PDB entry 9MH1 | electron microscopy, 2.10 A resolution | chains B and I of the 18 polymer chains in the assembly

[Chain B]
Molecule: Photosystem I P700 chlorophyll a apoprotein A2
Source organism: Dunaliella tertiolecta
Notes: EC 1.97.1.12
Amino-acid sequence (735 residues; numbered 1 to 735; the number before each row is that of its first residue):
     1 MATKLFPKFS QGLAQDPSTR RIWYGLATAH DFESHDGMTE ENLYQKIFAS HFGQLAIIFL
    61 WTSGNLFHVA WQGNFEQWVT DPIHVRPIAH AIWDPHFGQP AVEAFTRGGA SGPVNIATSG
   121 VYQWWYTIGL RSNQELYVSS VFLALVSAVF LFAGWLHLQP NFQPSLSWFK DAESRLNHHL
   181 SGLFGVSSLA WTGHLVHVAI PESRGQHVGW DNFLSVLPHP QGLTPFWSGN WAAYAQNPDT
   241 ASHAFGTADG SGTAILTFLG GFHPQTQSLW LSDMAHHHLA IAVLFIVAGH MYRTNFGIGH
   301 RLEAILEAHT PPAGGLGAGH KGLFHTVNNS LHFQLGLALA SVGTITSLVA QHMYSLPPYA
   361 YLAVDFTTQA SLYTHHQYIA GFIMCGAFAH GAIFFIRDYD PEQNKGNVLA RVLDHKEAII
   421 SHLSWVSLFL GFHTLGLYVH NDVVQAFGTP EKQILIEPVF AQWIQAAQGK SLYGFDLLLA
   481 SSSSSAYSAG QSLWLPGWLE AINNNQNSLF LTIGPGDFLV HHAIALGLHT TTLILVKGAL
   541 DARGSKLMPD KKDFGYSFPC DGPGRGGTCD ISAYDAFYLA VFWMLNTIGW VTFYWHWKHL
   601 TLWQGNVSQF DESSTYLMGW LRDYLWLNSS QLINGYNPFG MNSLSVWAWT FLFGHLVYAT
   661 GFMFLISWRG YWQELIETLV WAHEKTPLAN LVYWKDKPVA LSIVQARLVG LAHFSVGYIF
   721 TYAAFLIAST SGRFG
Not modelled in the structure: 1
Bound ions: chlorophyll a Mg (26 sites), coordinated by His30, Gln54, His68, His90, Asp94, His96, His157, His178, His179, His277, His278, His300, His309, His320, His352, His390 and 10 more; 4Fe-4S cluster Fe: Cys560, Cys569 (shared with 2 residues of chain A)
Ligand contacts:
  - beta-carotene (BCR), molecule 1: Phe6, Ile22, Leu26, Val692
  - beta-carotene (BCR), molecule 2: Ala49, Gly53, Ile57, Leu60, Phe67, Ser140, Val141, Ala144, Ser147, Ala148, Leu151, Gly154, Trp155, Leu158
  - beta-carotene (BCR), molecule 3: Leu55, Ile58, Phe59, Trp61, Phe150, Gly182, Leu183, Val186, Ser187
  - beta-carotene (BCR), molecule 4: Phe59, Leu66, Trp124, Trp125, Ile128, Leu130, Ser139, Phe142, Leu143, Trp191, Phe213
  - beta-carotene (BCR), molecule 5: Leu189, Leu223, Phe226, Leu279, Val283, Ile286, Val287, His290, Ile298
  - beta-carotene (BCR), molecule 6: Phe333, Gly336, Leu337, Ala340, Thr344, Met384, Ala387, Phe388, Gly391, Phe394, Phe395, Leu409, Ala539
  - beta-carotene (BCR), molecule 7: Phe388, Leu409, Val412, Val536, Leu540
  - beta-carotene (BCR), molecule 8: Phe429, His433, Leu437, Ile454, Ile456, Phe518, His522
  - beta-carotene (BCR), molecule 9: Leu435, Gly436, Val439
  - beta-carotene (BCR), molecule 10: Val646, Trp649, Thr650, Phe653, Leu675, Ile676, Leu679, Phe720
  - beta-carotene (BCR), molecule 11: Pro687, Leu688, Ala689
  - chlorophyll b (CHL): Trp210, Phe213, Leu214
  - chlorophyll b / chlorophyll a: Leu478, Ser485, Ala486, Ala489, Gly490, Leu493, Trp494
  - chlorophyll a isomer (CL0): Leu621, Leu625, Trp626
  - chlorophyll a (CLA), molecule 1: Phe6, Lys8, Phe9, Gly25, Leu26, Ala29, His30, Phe32, His35, Lys46, Ser50, Gly53, Gln54, Ile57
  - chlorophyll a (CLA), molecule 2: Thr19, Ile22, Trp23, Ile676, Leu679, Val680, His683, Val692, Tyr693, Trp694, Lys695, Asp696, Pro698, Val699, Leu701
  - chlorophyll a (CLA), molecule 3: Trp23, Phe653, Leu656, Val657, Thr660, Met663, Phe664, Leu701, Val709, Ala712, His713, Val716
  - chlorophyll a (CLA), molecule 4: Leu26, Ala27, Thr28, Ala29, His30, Asp31, His332, Leu335, Leu339, Phe382, Ile383, Gly386, Ala389, His390, Ile393, Arg397, Tyr556, Tyr574, Phe577, Val716, Phe720
  - chlorophyll a (CLA), molecule 5: His30, Phe32, Glu33, Tyr44, Ile47, Ser50, His51, Gln54, Leu55, Ile58, Phe169, Arg175, His179, Leu183, Leu331, His332, Gln334, Leu335, Ala338, Leu339, Val342
  - chlorophyll a (CLA), molecule 6: His30, Gln54, Ile57, Ile58, Trp61, Ile379, Phe382, Ile383
  - chlorophyll a (CLA), molecule 7: Phe48, Phe52, Ile128, Gly129, Leu130, Glu135, Ser139, Phe142, Val149, Phe150, Ala153, Leu156, His157, Phe162, Pro164, Trp168, Ser187, Ala190, Trp191, Gly193, His194, His197, Val198, Val208, Gly209, Trp210, Phe213
  - chlorophyll a (CLA), molecule 8: Phe48, His51, Phe52, Leu55, Trp124, Phe150, Trp168, Phe169, Asp171, Ser174, Arg175, His178, His179, Gly182, Leu183, Phe184, Ile345, Tyr359
  - chlorophyll a (CLA), molecule 9: Ile57, Leu60, Trp61, Ser63, Gly64, Phe67, His68, Trp71, Gln72, His90, Ala91, Trp93
  - chlorophyll a (CLA), molecule 10: Ile57, Trp61, Asn65, His68, Val69, Ala89, His90, Asn115, Ile116, Ala117, Thr118, Ser119, Val121, Val646, Trp647, Phe720
  - chlorophyll a (CLA), molecule 11: Phe59, Trp61, Thr62, Ser119, Gly120, Val121, Trp124, Ser187, Ala190, Val342, Ile345, Thr346, Val349, Met353, Tyr359, Leu372, His375, His376, Ile379, Ile383
  - chlorophyll a (CLA), molecule 12: Trp61, Asn65, Thr118, Ser119, Val121, Ser371, Leu372, Thr374, His375, Tyr378, Ile379, Phe382, Trp647, Ile719, Phe720, Tyr722, Ala723, Leu726, Ile727
  - chlorophyll a (CLA), molecule 13: His90, Ala91, Ile92, Trp93, Asp94, Pro95, His96, Phe97, Phe105, Asn115, Ser645, Val646, Trp649
  - chlorophyll a (CLA), molecule 14: Trp124, Thr127, Ile128, Leu183, Phe184, Ser187, Ser188, Trp191, Met274, His277, His278, Ile281, Phe285, Ile345, Leu348, Val349, His352, Met353, Pro358, Tyr359
  - chlorophyll a (CLA), molecule 15: Trp168, Asp171, Ser174, His178, Thr294, Asn295, Phe296
  - chlorophyll a (CLA), molecule 16: Ala172, Arg175, Leu176, His179, Phe184, Leu302, Leu306, Phe324, Val327, Asn328, Leu337, Ala338, Ser341, Val342, Ile345
  - chlorophyll a (CLA), molecule 17: Leu176, Leu180, Phe184, Leu284, Phe285, Ala288, Met291, Tyr292, Leu302, Ile305, Leu306
  - chlorophyll a (CLA), molecule 18: Asn177, His178, Ser181, Gly182, Val186, Ile286, Gly289, His290, Tyr292, Thr294, Phe296, Ile298, Gly299
  - chlorophyll a (CLA), molecule 19: Leu189, Ala190, Thr192, Gly193, Val196, His197, Phe213, Leu214, Val216, Leu217, Pro218, His219, Gly222, Leu223, Phe226, Trp227, Tyr234, Ile255, Leu256, Leu279
  - chlorophyll a (CLA), molecule 20: Phe226, Trp231, Ala232, Tyr234, Ala235, Leu256, Thr257, Phe258, His276, Leu279, Ala280, Val283, Val287, Leu493
  - chlorophyll a (CLA), molecule 21: Thr257, Phe258, Gly260, Gly261, Leu269, Asp273, Met274, His276, His277, Ala280, Ile281, Leu284, His352, Leu356, Trp494, Trp498
  - chlorophyll a (CLA), molecule 22: Val287, His300, Ala304, Ile305, Ala308, His309
  - chlorophyll a (CLA), molecule 23: Val287, Ala288, His290, Met291, Ile298, Gly299, His300
  - chlorophyll a (CLA), molecule 24: Ile305, Leu306, His309, Leu316, His320, Leu323, Val327, Phe333, Val408, Leu409, Val412
  - chlorophyll a (CLA), molecule 25: Ala308, His309, Thr310, Pro311, Pro312, Gly315, Leu316
  - chlorophyll a (CLA), molecule 26: Gly315, Leu316, Gly317, Val408, Arg411, Val412, Asp414, His415, Ala418, Ile419, His422
  - chlorophyll a (CLA), molecule 27: Leu337, Ala340, Ser341, Thr344, Ile345, Leu348, Gln351, His352, Tyr354, Ser355, Leu356, Leu509, Phe510
  - chlorophyll a (CLA), molecule 28: Thr344, Ser347, Leu348, Gln351, Gln377, Gly381, Met384, Phe388, Leu528, Thr531, Thr532, Leu535, Met584, Ile588
  - chlorophyll a (CLA), molecule 29: Gln351, Tyr354, Tyr373, Gln377, Phe460, Ala461, Ile464, Gln465, Phe510, Leu511, Ile513, His521, Ile524, Leu528, Val591, Tyr594, Trp595, Lys598, His599
  - chlorophyll a (CLA), molecule 30: Ala418, His422, Trp425
  - chlorophyll a (CLA), molecule 31: Ile419, His422, Leu423, Trp425, Val426, Ala525, Leu528, His529, Thr532
  - chlorophyll a (CLA), molecule 32: Ser421, His422, Ser424, Trp425, Leu428, Phe432
  - chlorophyll a (CLA), molecule 33: Ser424, Ser427, Leu428, Gly431, Phe432, Leu435, Leu526, Thr530, Leu533, Ile534, Leu579, Phe582, Trp583
  - chlorophyll a (CLA), molecule 34: Trp425, Val426, Phe429, Leu430, Ile456, Glu457, Pro458, Val459, Phe460, Ala461, Phe518, His521, His522, Ala525, His529
  - chlorophyll a (CLA), molecule 35: Trp425, Leu428, Phe429, Phe432, His433
  - chlorophyll a (CLA), molecule 36: His433, Gly436, Leu437, Val439, His440, Val443, Phe447, Lys452, Ile454
  - chlorophyll a (CLA), molecule 37: Thr434, Leu435, Tyr438, Val520, Ala523, Asn586, Gly589, Trp590, Phe593, Leu617, Trp620, Leu625, Ser629, Ile633, Phe651, Gly654, His655, Tyr658, Tyr718, Thr721, Tyr722, Phe725
  - chlorophyll a (CLA), molecule 38: Leu435, Val439, Asp442, Leu526, Phe582, Trp583, Asn586, Trp590, Leu617, Leu621, Leu625, Tyr658, Phe714, Tyr718
  - chlorophyll a (CLA), molecule 39: Val459, Phe460, Trp463
  - chlorophyll a (CLA), molecule 40: Trp463, Ile464, Ala467, Gln468, Leu478, Leu479, Ala486, Trp494, Leu495, Trp498, Phe510
  - chlorophyll a (CLA), molecule 41: Trp649, Leu652, Phe653, His655, Leu656, Tyr658, Ala659, Phe662
  - chlorophyll a (CLA), molecule 42: Ala659, Phe662, Met663, Ile666, Tyr671, Trp672, Leu675
  - chlorophyll a (CLA), molecule 43: Leu679, Ala682, His683, Thr686, Ala689, Val692
  - chlorophyll a (CLA), molecule 44: Trp681, Ala682, Lys685, Thr686, Pro687
  - chlorophyll a (CLA), molecule 45: Thr686, Pro687, Leu688
  - dodecyl-alpha-D-maltoside (LMU): Asp211, Phe213, Leu214, Ser215
  - phylloquinone (PQN): Trp23, Leu26, Met663, Phe664, Ser667, Trp668, Trp672, Ile676, Ala700, Leu701, Ala706
  - phosphatidylethanolamine (PTY): Ser132, Gln134, Glu135, Val138, Val141, His207, Trp210, Asp211
  - 4Fe-4S cluster (SF4): Cys560, Gly562, Pro563, Thr568, Cys569, Trp668, Ile703, Arg707

[Chain I]
Molecule: Photosystem I reaction center subunit VIII
Source organism: Dunaliella tertiolecta
Amino-acid sequence (109 residues; numbered 1 to 109; the number before each row is that of its first residue):
     1 MLAQKNVVAK PCVKAAKPVA RPVKPVAMQK KQQAAAKVAS AGIVGIASAA IAAAPVEAAN
    61 IVANVASATE GYPFVPPAWA PSLFVPLTGL VLPAIGMAWA FTYIQKEKQ
Not modelled in the structure: 1-73, 109
Ligand contacts:
  - beta-carotene (BCR), molecule 1: Thr88, Gly89, Leu90, Leu92, Pro93, Met97
  - beta-carotene (BCR), molecule 2: Met97, Ala100, Phe101, Ile104
  - chlorophyll a (CLA), molecule 1: Pro77, Trp79, Phe84
  - chlorophyll a (CLA), molecule 2: Ala80, Pro81, Phe84, Val85, Thr88
  - chlorophyll a (CLA), molecule 3: Val85, Thr88, Gly89, Pro93, Gly96, Met97
  - chlorophyll a (CLA), molecule 4: Pro86, Gly89, Leu90
  - chlorophyll a (CLA), molecule 5: Ala94, Met97, Ala98

[Chain B / chain I interface]
Pairs across the interface (25):
  Ala2(B) - Glu107(I)
  Thr3(B) - Glu107(I)  hydrogen bond
  Thr3(B) - Lys108(I)
  Lys4(B) - Ile104(I)
  Lys4(B) - Lys106(I)
  Leu5(B) - Tyr103(I)
  Leu5(B) - Lys106(I)  hydrogen bond (backbone-backbone)
  Leu5(B) - Lys108(I)
  Phe6(B) - Tyr103(I)  hydrophobic
  Phe6(B) - Ile104(I)  hydrophobic
  Arg21(B) - Ile104(I)  hydrogen bond (side chain-backbone)
  Arg21(B) - Gln105(I)
  Ile22(B) - Ile104(I)  hydrophobic
  Phe67(B) - Pro76(I)  hydrophobic
  Trp71(B) - Pro76(I)  hydrophobic
  Trp71(B) - Ala80(I)  hydrophobic
  Trp71(B) - Pro81(I)
  Gln72(B) - Pro81(I)
  Trp93(B) - Pro81(I)
  Trp93(B) - Ser82(I)
  Trp93(B) - Pro86(I)  hydrophobic
  Gln134(B) - Phe74(I)
  Tyr137(B) - Val75(I)
  Lys695(B) - Gln105(I)
  Asp696(B) - Gln105(I)  hydrogen bond
Also at the interface, not in a pair above, chain B (16 interface residues in all): Lys8
Also at the interface, not in a pair above, chain I (15 interface residues in all): Pro77, Val85

[Overview]
The interface between chain B and chain I involves 16 residues on one side and 15 on the other, with 4
hydrogen bonds. Among the polar pairs are Thr3(B)-Glu107(I), Arg21(B)-Ile104(I) and Asp696(B)-Gln105(I).
Chain B is Photosystem I P700 chlorophyll a apoprotein A2 and chain I is Photosystem I reaction center subunit
VIII, both from Dunaliella tertiolecta; the structure, Dunaliella tertiolecta PSI-LHCI supercomplex, was
determined by electron microscopy together with 9MGW, 9MGZ and 9MH0 from the same study.
